PDB entry 6RUV | X-ray diffraction, 6.15 A resolution (low resolution: residue-level contacts below are approximate; hydrogen-bond / salt-bridge calls are withheld) | chains A and B of the 14 polymer chains in the assembly

Chain A:
Molecule: Complement C3
Source organism: Homo sapiens
Reference sequence: P01024 (CO3_HUMAN); residues 1-645 here correspond to UniProt positions 23-667 (UniProt number = residue number + 22)
Amino-acid sequence (645 residues; numbered 1 to 645; the number before each row is that of its first residue):
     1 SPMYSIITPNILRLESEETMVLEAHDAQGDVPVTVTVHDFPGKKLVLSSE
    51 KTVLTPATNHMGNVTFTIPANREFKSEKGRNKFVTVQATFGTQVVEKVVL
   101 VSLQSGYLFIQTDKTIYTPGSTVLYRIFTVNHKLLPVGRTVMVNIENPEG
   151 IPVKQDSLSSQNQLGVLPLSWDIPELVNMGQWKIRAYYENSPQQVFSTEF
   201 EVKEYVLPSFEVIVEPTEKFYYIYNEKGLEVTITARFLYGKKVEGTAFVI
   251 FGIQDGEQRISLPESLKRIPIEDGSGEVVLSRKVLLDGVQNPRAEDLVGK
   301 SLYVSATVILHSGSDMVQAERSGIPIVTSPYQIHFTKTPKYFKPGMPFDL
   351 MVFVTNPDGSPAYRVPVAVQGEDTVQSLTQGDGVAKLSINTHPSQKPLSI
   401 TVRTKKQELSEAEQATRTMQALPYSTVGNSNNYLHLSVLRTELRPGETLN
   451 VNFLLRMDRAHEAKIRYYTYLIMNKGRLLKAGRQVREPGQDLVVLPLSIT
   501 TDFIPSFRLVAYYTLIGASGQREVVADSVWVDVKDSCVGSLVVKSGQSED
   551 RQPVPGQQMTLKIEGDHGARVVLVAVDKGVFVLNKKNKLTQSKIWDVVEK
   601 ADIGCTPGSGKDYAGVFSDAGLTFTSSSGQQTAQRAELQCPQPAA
Disulfide bonds: Cys605-Cys640
Glycans and other covalent adducts: N-acetylglucosamine (NAG) linked to Asn63

Chain B:
Molecule: Complement C3
Source organism: Homo sapiens
Reference sequence: P01024 (CO3_HUMAN); residues 727-1641 here correspond to UniProt positions 749-1663 (UniProt number = residue number + 22)
Amino-acid sequence (915 residues; row label = number of the first residue in the row):
   727 SNLDEDIIAEENIVSRSEFPESWLWNVEDLKEPPKNGISTKLMNIFLKDS
   777 ITTWEILAVSMSDKKGICVADPFEVTVMQDFFIDLRLPYSVVRNEQVEIR
   827 AVLYNYRQNQELKVRVELLHNPAFCSLATTKRRHQQTVTIPPKSSLSVPY
   877 VIVPLKTGLQEVEVKAAVYHHFISDGVRKSLKVVPEGIRMNKTVAVRTLD
   927 PERLGREGVQKEDIPPADLSDQVPDTESETRILLQGTPVAQMTEDAVDAE
   977 RLKHLIVTPSGCGEQNMIGMTPTVIAVHYLDETEQWEKFGLEKRQGALEL
  1027 IKKGYTQQLAFRQPSSAFAAFVKRAPSTWLTAYVVKVFSLAVNLIAIDSQ
  1077 VLCGAVKWLILEKQKPDGVFQEDAPVIHQEMIGGLRNNNEKDMALTAFVL
  1127 ISLQEAKDICEEQVNSLPGSITKAGDFLEANYMNLQRSYTVAIAGYALAQ
  1177 MGRLKGPLLNKFLTTAKDKNRWEDPGKQLYNVEATSYALLALLQLKDFDF
  1227 VPPVVRWLNEQRYYGGGYGSTQATFMVFQALAQYQKDAPDHQELNLDVSL
  1277 QLPSRSSKITHRIHWESASLLRSEETKENEGFTVTAEGKGQGTLSVVTMY
  1327 HAKAKDQLTCNKFDLKVTIKPAPETEKRPQDAKNTMILEICTRYRGDQDA
  1377 TMSILDISMMTGFAPDTDDLKQLANGVDRYISKYELDKAFSDRNTLIIYL
  1427 DKVSHSEDDCLAFKVHQYFNVELIQPGAVKVYAYYNLEESCTRFYHPEKE
  1477 DGKLNKLCRDELCRCAEENCFIQKSDDKVTLEERLDKACEPGVDYVYKTR
  1527 LVKVQLSNDFDEYIMAIEQTIKSGSDEVQVGQQRTFISPIKCREALKLEE
  1577 KKHYLMWGLSSDFWGEKPNLSYIIGKDTWVEHWPEEDECQDEENQKQCQD
  1627 LGAFTESMVVFGCPN
Unresolved in the structure: 727-728
Disulfide bonds: Cys851-Cys1491, Cys1079-Cys1136, Cys1336-Cys1467, Cys1367-Cys1436, Cys1484-Cys1489, Cys1496-Cys1568, Cys1515-Cys1639, Cys1615-Cys1624
Glycans and other covalent adducts: N-acetylglucosamine (NAG) linked to Asn917
Bound ions: Mg2+: Asn1641 (shared with 3 residues of chain L)

How chain A and chain B interact:
Inter-chain disulfides: Cys537(A)-Cys794(B)
Pairs across the interface - 222 pairs, chain A then chain B:
  Phe40(A) - Arg1020(B)
  Pro41(A) - Asp1007(B)
  Pro41(A) - Arg1020(B)
  Gly42(A) - Arg1020(B)
  Arg80(A) - Glu1010(B)
  Asn81(A) - Glu1013(B)
  Phe83(A) - Leu1017(B)
  Glu96(A) - Gln1021(B)
  Val98(A) - Leu1017(B)
  Gln111(A) - Trp751(B)
  Gln111(A) - Leu783(B)
  Gln111(A) - Val785(B)
  Asp113(A) - Ser748(B)
  Asp113(A) - Trp751(B)
  Lys114(A) - Glu747(B)
  Lys114(A) - Ser748(B)
  Pro119(A) - Tyr815(B)
  Pro119(A) - Lys908(B)
  Leu124(A) - Trp751(B)
  Tyr125(A) - Trp751(B)
  Arg126(A) - Trp751(B)
  Arg126(A) - Asn752(B)
  Phe128(A) - Met787(B)
  Val130(A) - Met787(B)
  Leu134(A) - Gly792(B)
  Leu134(A) - Ile793(B)
  Leu135(A) - Asp789(B)
  Leu135(A) - Lys790(B)
  Leu135(A) - Gly792(B)
  Pro136(A) - Met787(B)
  Pro136(A) - Ser788(B)
  Pro136(A) - Asp789(B)
  Gly150(A) - Leu1297(B)
  Ile151(A) - Leu959(B)
  Ile151(A) - Leu1297(B)
  Pro152(A) - Leu1297(B)
  Pro152(A) - Ser1299(B)
  Val153(A) - Arg957(B)
  Leu164(A) - Met787(B)
  Glu175(A) - Lys908(B)
  Glu175(A) - Arg915(B)
  Leu176(A) - Arg915(B)
  Leu176(A) - Glu953(B)
  Leu176(A) - Ser954(B)
  Leu176(A) - Glu955(B)
  Leu176(A) - Met1325(B)
  Val177(A) - Arg915(B)
  Asn178(A) - Met1325(B)
  Glu204(A) - Tyr815(B)
  Tyr205(A) - Tyr815(B)
  Val206(A) - Leu813(B)
  Leu207(A) - Glu747(B)
  Leu207(A) - Arg812(B)
  Pro208(A) - Arg812(B)
  Ser209(A) - Asp810(B)
  Ser209(A) - Arg812(B)
  Phe237(A) - Tyr830(B)
  Phe237(A) - Tyr832(B)
  Leu238(A) - Thr778(B)
  Leu238(A) - Thr779(B)
  Tyr239(A) - Ile777(B)
  Tyr239(A) - Thr779(B)
  Tyr239(A) - Thr802(B)
  Tyr239(A) - Met804(B)
  Tyr239(A) - Phe808(B)
  Tyr239(A) - Tyr830(B)
  Tyr239(A) - Tyr832(B)
  Lys241(A) - Tyr832(B)
  Thr246(A) - Ser1408(B)
  Thr246(A) - Tyr1425(B)
  Phe248(A) - Met1378(B)
  Phe248(A) - Tyr1425(B)
  Phe248(A) - Tyr1460(B)
  Ile250(A) - Tyr1460(B)
  Leu266(A) - Met1378(B)
  Leu266(A) - Tyr1460(B)
  Arg268(A) - Met1378(B)
  Arg268(A) - Tyr1406(B)
  Arg268(A) - Tyr1425(B)
  Arg268(A) - Asp1427(B)
  Pro270(A) - Tyr1406(B)
  Thr307(A) - Tyr1460(B)
  Ile309(A) - Tyr1458(B)
  Leu310(A) - Ile1423(B)
  His311(A) - Ser1408(B)
  His311(A) - Tyr1410(B)
  His311(A) - Glu1411(B)
  His311(A) - Ile1423(B)
  Ser312(A) - Arg826(B)
  Ser312(A) - Thr1421(B)
  Gly313(A) - Arg826(B)
  Gly313(A) - Ile1423(B)
  Ser314(A) - Arg812(B)
  Ser314(A) - Arg826(B)
  Ser314(A) - Val828(B)
  Ser314(A) - Ser873(B)
  Asp315(A) - Arg812(B)
  Met316(A) - Leu1463(B)
  Gln318(A) - Tyr1460(B)
  Thr501(A) - Lys791(B)
  Cys537(A) - Cys794(B)  disulfide
  Cys537(A) - Val795(B)
  Val538(A) - Lys791(B)
  Gly539(A) - Lys791(B)
  Ser540(A) - Ile764(B)
  Leu541(A) - Ala784(B)
  Leu541(A) - Ser786(B)
  Leu541(A) - Cys794(B)
  Leu541(A) - Ala796(B)
  Val543(A) - Ala784(B)
  Val543(A) - Phe799(B)
  Lys544(A) - Phe799(B)
  Ser545(A) - Phe799(B)
  Gln552(A) - Thr802(B)
  Gln552(A) - Met804(B)
  Pro553(A) - Leu773(B)
  Pro553(A) - Thr802(B)
  Pro553(A) - Val803(B)
  Pro553(A) - Met804(B)
  Val554(A) - Leu773(B)
  Val554(A) - Val803(B)
  Val554(A) - Met804(B)
  Val554(A) - Gln805(B)
  Pro555(A) - Lys774(B)
  Pro555(A) - Asp775(B)
  Pro555(A) - Ile777(B)
  Pro555(A) - Val803(B)
  Pro555(A) - Met804(B)
  Gly556(A) - Leu773(B)
  Gly556(A) - Lys774(B)
  Gln557(A) - Ile771(B)
  Gln557(A) - Phe772(B)
  Gln557(A) - Leu773(B)
  Gln558(A) - Asn770(B)
  Gln558(A) - Ile771(B)
  Gln558(A) - Phe772(B)
  Met559(A) - Met769(B)
  Met559(A) - Asn770(B)
  Met559(A) - Ile771(B)
  Met559(A) - Val801(B)
  Thr560(A) - Met769(B)
  Thr560(A) - Asn770(B)
  Leu561(A) - Lys767(B)
  Leu561(A) - Leu768(B)
  Leu561(A) - Met769(B)
  Leu561(A) - Ile771(B)
  Lys562(A) - Lys767(B)
  Lys562(A) - Leu768(B)
  Ile563(A) - Ser765(B)
  Ile563(A) - Thr766(B)
  Ile563(A) - Lys767(B)
  Ile563(A) - Met769(B)
  Glu564(A) - Ile764(B)
  Glu564(A) - Ser765(B)
  Glu564(A) - Thr766(B)
  Gly565(A) - Leu756(B)
  Gly565(A) - Ile764(B)
  Gly565(A) - Ser765(B)
  Asp566(A) - Leu756(B)
  Asp566(A) - Gly763(B)
  Asp566(A) - Lys791(B)
  His567(A) - Leu756(B)
  His567(A) - Lys757(B)
  His567(A) - Glu758(B)
  His567(A) - Pro760(B)
  His567(A) - Gly763(B)
  His567(A) - Ser765(B)
  Gly568(A) - Leu756(B)
  Ala569(A) - Asp755(B)
  Ala569(A) - Leu756(B)
  Ala569(A) - Met787(B)
  Ala569(A) - Ser788(B)
  Arg570(A) - Val753(B)
  Arg570(A) - Glu754(B)
  Arg570(A) - Asp755(B)
  Arg570(A) - Ser786(B)
  Arg570(A) - Met787(B)
  Val571(A) - Val753(B)
  Val571(A) - Glu754(B)
  Val571(A) - Leu756(B)
  Val571(A) - Val785(B)
  Val571(A) - Ser786(B)
  Val572(A) - Asn752(B)
  Val572(A) - Ala784(B)
  Val572(A) - Val785(B)
  Leu573(A) - Leu750(B)
  Leu573(A) - Trp751(B)
  Leu573(A) - Asn752(B)
  Leu573(A) - Leu783(B)
  Leu573(A) - Ala784(B)
  Val574(A) - Trp749(B)
  Val574(A) - Leu750(B)
  Val574(A) - Ile782(B)
  Val574(A) - Leu783(B)
  Ala575(A) - Glu747(B)
  Ala575(A) - Ser748(B)
  Ala575(A) - Trp749(B)
  Ala575(A) - Leu750(B)
  Ala575(A) - Glu781(B)
  Ala575(A) - Ile782(B)
  Val576(A) - Glu747(B)
  Val576(A) - Trp780(B)
  Val576(A) - Glu781(B)
  Asp577(A) - Glu747(B)
  Asp577(A) - Thr778(B)
  Asp577(A) - Thr779(B)
  Asp577(A) - Trp780(B)
  Lys578(A) - Thr779(B)
  Lys578(A) - Glu781(B)
  Lys578(A) - Glu800(B)
  Phe581(A) - Glu781(B)
  Lys588(A) - Glu781(B)
  Thr590(A) - Val795(B)
  Gln591(A) - Ile793(B)
  Gln591(A) - Cys794(B)
  Gln591(A) - Val795(B)
  Ile594(A) - Val795(B)
  Gln634(A) - Trp1012(B)
  Gln634(A) - Glu1013(B)
  Gln634(A) - Gly1016(B)
  Gln634(A) - Leu1017(B)
  Gln634(A) - Glu1018(B)
Also at the interface, not in a pair above, chain A (103 interface residues in all): Phe109, Thr118, Glu244, Val580, Leu589, Ala636
Also at the interface, not in a pair above, chain B (103 interface residues in all): Arg742, Pro814, Ser871, Asn917, Asn1069, Glu1301, Tyr1326, Ile1380, Asp1382

Overview:
Chain A and chain B each contribute 103 residues to their interface; the contacts include 1 disulfide bond.
Covalently linked N-acetylglucosamine: at Asn63(A). Covalently linked N-acetylglucosamine: at Asn917(B).
Chain A is Complement C3 and chain B is Complement C3, both from Homo sapiens; the structure, Structure of the
SCIN stabilized C3bBb convertase bound to Properdin and a the non-inhibitory nanobody hFPNb1, was determined
by X-ray diffraction together with 6RU5, 6RUR, 6RV6 and 6SEJ from the same study.
